PDB entry 5UHF | X-ray diffraction, 4.34 A resolution (low resolution: residue-level contacts below are approximate; hydrogen-bond / salt-bridge calls are withheld) | chains C and F of the 8 polymer chains in the assembly

Chain C:
Molecule: DNA-directed RNA polymerase subunit beta
Organism: Mycobacterium tuberculosis (strain ATCC 25618 / H37Rv)
Notes: EC 2.7.7.6
UniProt: P9WGY9 (RPOB_MYCTU); numbering as in UniProt (aligned over 1-1178)
Chain sequence (1178 residues; row label = number of the first residue in the row):
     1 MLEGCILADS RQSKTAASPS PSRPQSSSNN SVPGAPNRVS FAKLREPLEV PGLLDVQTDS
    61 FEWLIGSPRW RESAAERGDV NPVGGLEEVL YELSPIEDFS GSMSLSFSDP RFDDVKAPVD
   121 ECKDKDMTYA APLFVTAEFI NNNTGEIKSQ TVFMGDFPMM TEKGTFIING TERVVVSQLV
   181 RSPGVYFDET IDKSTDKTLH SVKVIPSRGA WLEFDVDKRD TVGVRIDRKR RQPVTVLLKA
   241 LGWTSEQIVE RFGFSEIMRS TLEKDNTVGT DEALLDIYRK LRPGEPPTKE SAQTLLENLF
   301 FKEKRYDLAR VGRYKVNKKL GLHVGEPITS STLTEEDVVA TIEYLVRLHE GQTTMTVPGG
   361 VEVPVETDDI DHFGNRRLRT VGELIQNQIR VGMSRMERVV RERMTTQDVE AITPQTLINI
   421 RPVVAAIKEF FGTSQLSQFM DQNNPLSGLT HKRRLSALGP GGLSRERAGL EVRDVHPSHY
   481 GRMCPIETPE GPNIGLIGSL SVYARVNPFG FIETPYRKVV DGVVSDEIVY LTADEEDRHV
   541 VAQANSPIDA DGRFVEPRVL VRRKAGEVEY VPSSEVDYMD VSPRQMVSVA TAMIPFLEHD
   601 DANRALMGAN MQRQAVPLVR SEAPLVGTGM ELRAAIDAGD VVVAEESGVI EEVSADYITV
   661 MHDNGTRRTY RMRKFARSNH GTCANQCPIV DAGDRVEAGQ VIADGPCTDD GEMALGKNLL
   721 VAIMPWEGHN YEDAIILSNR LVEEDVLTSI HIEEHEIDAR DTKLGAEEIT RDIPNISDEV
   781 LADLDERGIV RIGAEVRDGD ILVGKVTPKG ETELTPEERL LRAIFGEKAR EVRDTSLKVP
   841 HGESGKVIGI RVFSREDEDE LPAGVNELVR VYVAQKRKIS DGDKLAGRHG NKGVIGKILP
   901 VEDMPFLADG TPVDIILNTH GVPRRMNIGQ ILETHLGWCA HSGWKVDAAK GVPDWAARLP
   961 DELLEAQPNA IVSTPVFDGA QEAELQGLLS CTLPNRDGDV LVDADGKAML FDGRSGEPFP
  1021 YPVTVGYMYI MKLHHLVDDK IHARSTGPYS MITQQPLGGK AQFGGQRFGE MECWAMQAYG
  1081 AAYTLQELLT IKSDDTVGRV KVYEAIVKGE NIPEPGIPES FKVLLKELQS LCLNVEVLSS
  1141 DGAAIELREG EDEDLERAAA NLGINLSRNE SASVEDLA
Not modelled in the structure: 1-27, 1154-1178
Ligand contacts: 88D (N-(2-methylphenyl)-Nalpha-(selenophene-2-carbonyl)-D-phenylalaninamide): Val475, His476, Pro477, Arg562, Arg563, Gly566, Glu567, Val568
Curated features (UniProtKB/Swiss-Prot):
  - natural variant: Val423 (V423A: In strain: vr1), Leu436 (L436P: In strain: vr2), Ser437 (S437T: In strain: vr3), Gln438 to Asp441 (sequence variant, change not given here; In strain: RJ49), Gln438 (Q438L: In strain: vr4), Phe439 (F439V: In strain: RJ37), Met440 to Asn443 (deletion: In strain: RJ55), Asp441 (D441V: In strain: vr3), Leu449 to Lys452 (sequence variant, change not given here; In strain: RJ48), His451 (H451D: In strain: vr5; H451L: In strain: SP28; H451N: In strain: vr6; H451P: In strain: vr8; H451Q: In strain: vr1; H451R: In strain: vr7), Ser456 (S456L: In strain: vr11 and RJ37; S456Q: In strain: vr9; S456W: In strain: vr10), Leu458 (L458P: In strain: vr12 and SP22)
  - mutagenesis: Glu138 (E138R: Weakens interaction with TRCF and CarD), Ile147 (I147A: Weakens interaction with TRCF and CarD), Lys148 (K148A: Does not affect association with TRCF, but weakens interaction with CarD), Ser149 (S149A: Does not affect association with TRCF, but weakens interaction with CarD)

Chain F:
Molecule: RNA polymerase sigma factor SigA
Organism: Mycobacterium tuberculosis (strain ATCC 25618 / H37Rv)
UniProt: P9WGI1 (SIGA_MYCTU); residue numbers follow UniProt; this construct covers 1-528
Chain sequence (528 residues; row label = number of the first residue in the row):
     1 MAATKASTAT DEPVKRTATK SPAASASGAK TGAKRTAAKS ASGSPPAKRA TKPAARSVKP
    61 ASAPQDTTTS TIPKRKTRAA AKSAAAKAPS ARGHATKPRA PKDAQHEAAT DPEDALDSVE
   121 ELDAEPDLDV EPGEDLDLDA ADLNLDDLED DVAPDADDDL DSGDDEDHED LEAEAAVAPG
   181 QTADDDEEIA EPTEKDKASG DFVWDEDESE ALRQARKDAE LTASADSVRA YLKQIGKVAL
   241 LNAEEEVELA KRIEAGLYAT QLMTELSERG EKLPAAQRRD MMWICRDGDR AKNHLLEANL
   301 RLVVSLAKRY TGRGMAFLDL IQEGNLGLIR AVEKFDYTKG YKFSTYATWW IRQAITRAMA
   361 DQARTIRIPV HMVEVINKLG RIQRELLQDL GREPTPEELA KEMDITPEKV LEIQQYAREP
   421 ISLDQTIGDE GDSQLGDFIE DSEAVVAVDA VSFTLLQDQL QSVLDTLSER EAGVVRLRFG
   481 LTDGQPRTLD EIGQVYGVTR ERIRQIESKT MSKLRHPSRS QVLRDYLD
Not modelled in the structure: 1-206

Chain C / chain F interface:
Residue-residue contacts (71; chain C residue first):
  Val152(C) - Gln388(F)
  Phe153(C) - Leu387(F)
  Phe153(C) - Gln388(F)
  Phe153(C) - Gly391(F)
  Phe153(C) - Arg392(F)
  Glu272(C) - Ser209(F)
  Glu272(C) - Ala211(F)
  Leu275(C) - Leu212(F)
  Arg279(C) - Ala215(F)
  Arg282(C) - Arg229(F)
  Pro283(C) - Ser224(F)
  Gly284(C) - Ala219(F)
  Gly284(C) - Thr222(F)
  Gly284(C) - Lys233(F)
  Glu285(C) - Ala219(F)
  Glu285(C) - Arg229(F)
  Pro287(C) - Leu212(F)
  Pro287(C) - Ala215(F)
  Pro287(C) - Arg216(F)
  Lys289(C) - Asp207(F)
  Lys289(C) - Leu212(F)
  Arg398(C) - Lys308(F)
  Arg398(C) - Arg309(F)
  Arg398(C) - Thr311(F)
  Glu402(C) - Arg309(F)
  Gln415(C) - Gln388(F)
  Ile420(C) - Leu387(F)
  Ile420(C) - Gln388(F)
  Arg421(C) - Gly380(F)
  Gln435(C) - Gly428(F)
  Asn775(C) - Leu527(F)
  Thr815(C) - Phe453(F)
  Pro816(C) - Phe479(F)
  Pro816(C) - Gly480(F)
  Glu817(C) - Phe453(F)
  Glu817(C) - Leu456(F)
  Glu817(C) - Gln457(F)
  Arg819(C) - Arg478(F)
  Arg819(C) - Phe479(F)
  Arg819(C) - Pro486(F)
  Leu820(C) - Leu460(F)
  Leu820(C) - Val475(F)
  Leu821(C) - Leu456(F)
  Leu821(C) - Leu523(F)
  Ile824(C) - Leu514(F)
  Ile824(C) - Arg515(F)
  Phe825(C) - Ser518(F)
  Phe825(C) - Leu523(F)
  Phe825(C) - Arg524(F)
  Glu827(C) - Arg524(F)
  Glu827(C) - Leu527(F)
  Arg855(C) - Leu411(F)
  Glu860(C) - Pro396(F)
  Ala863(C) - Leu411(F)
  Thr1046(C) - Ala447(F)
  Pro1048(C) - Glu440(F)
  Tyr1049(C) - Asp441(F)
  Ser1050(C) - Asp441(F)
  Met1051(C) - Ile439(F)
  Met1051(C) - Asp441(F)
  Gln1054(C) - Asp441(F)
  Leu1057(C) - Asp437(F)
  Leu1057(C) - Phe438(F)
  Leu1057(C) - Glu440(F)
  Tyr1103(C) - Ala447(F)
  Tyr1103(C) - Val448(F)
  Tyr1103(C) - Val451(F)
  Glu1104(C) - Val451(F)
  Glu1104(C) - Thr454(F)
  Val1107(C) - Val451(F)
  Lys1108(C) - Leu455(F)
Also at the interface, not in a pair above, chain C (50 interface residues in all): Lys116, Asp156, Val424, Arg465, Ala823, Pro862, Ile1052, Gln1062, Val1100
Also at the interface, not in a pair above, chain F (60 interface residues in all): Glu208, Arg384, Glu393, Gln415, Arg418, Asp429, Glu430, Gly436, Val445, Leu481, Met511, Tyr526, Asp528

Summary:
The interface between chain C and chain F involves 50 residues on one side and 60 on the other. Chain C binds
compound 88D. Curated annotation (UniProt) lists 4 mutagenesis sites on chain C.
Here chain C is DNA-directed RNA polymerase subunit beta and chain F is RNA polymerase sigma factor SigA, both
from Mycobacterium tuberculosis (strain ATCC 25618 / H37Rv). Entry 5UHF (Crystal structure of Mycobacterium
tuberculosis transcription initiation complex in complex with D-IX336) was determined by X-ray diffraction
together with 5UH5, 5UH6, 5UH8, 5UH9, 5UHA, 5UHB and 4 further entries from the same study.
